8SGM - chains A and B of the 4 polymer chains in the assembly; structure by X-ray diffraction, 2.50 A resolution.

[Chain A]
Molecule: Antigen-presenting glycoprotein CD1d
Organism: Homo sapiens
Reference sequence: P15813 (CD1D_HUMAN); residues 5-276 here correspond to UniProt positions 23-294 (UniProt number = residue number + 18)
Chain sequence (274 residues; row label = number of the first residue in the row):
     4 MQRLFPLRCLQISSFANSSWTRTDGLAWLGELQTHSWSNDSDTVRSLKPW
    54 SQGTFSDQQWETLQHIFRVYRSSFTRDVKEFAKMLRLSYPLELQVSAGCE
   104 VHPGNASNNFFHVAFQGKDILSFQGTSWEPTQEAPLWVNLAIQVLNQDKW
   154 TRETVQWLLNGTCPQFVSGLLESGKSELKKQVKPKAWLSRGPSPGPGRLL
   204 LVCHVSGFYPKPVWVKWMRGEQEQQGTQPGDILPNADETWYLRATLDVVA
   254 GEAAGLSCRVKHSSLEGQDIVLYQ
Not modelled in the structure: 4-5, 93
Disulfides: Cys102-Cys166, Cys206-Cys261
Glycans and other covalent adducts: N-acetylglucosamine (NAG) linked to Asn20, Asn42, Asn163
Differences from the reference sequence: initiating methionine (4); expression tag (277)
Ligand contacts: A1AHF (N-[(2S)-3-oxo-1-(beta-L-talopyranosyloxy)octadecan-2-yl]docosanamide): Leu10, Cys12, Leu13, Gln14, Gly28, Leu29, Ala30, His38, Trp40, Val47, Leu66, Ile69, Phe70, Tyr73, Ser76, Phe77, Asp80, Val81, Phe84, Leu90, Leu94, Leu96, Val98, Phe114, Val116, Phe118, Ile123, Leu124, Trp131, Trp140, Leu148, Asp151, Trp153, Thr154, Thr157, Val158, Leu161, Cys166, Phe169

[Chain B]
Molecule: Beta-2-microglobulin
Organism: Homo sapiens
Reference sequence: P61769 (B2MG_HUMAN); residues 1-99 here correspond to UniProt positions 21-119 (UniProt number = residue number + 20)
Chain sequence (100 residues; each row starts with the number of its first residue; numbering starts at 0):
     0 MIQRTPKIQVYSRHPAENGKSNFLNCYVSGFHPSDIEVDLLKNGERIEKV
    50 EHSDLSFSKDWSFYLLYYTEFTPTEKDEYACRVNHVTLSQPKIVKWDRDM
Not modelled in the structure: 0, 99
Disulfides: Cys25-Cys80
Differences from the reference sequence: initiating methionine (0)

[How chain A and chain B interact]
Pairs across the interface (52):
  Leu13(A) with Ser55(B); Phe56(B), hydrophobic
  Gln14(A) with Phe56(B)
  Ile15(A) with Leu54(B); Phe56(B), hydrophobic; Phe62(B), hydrophobic
  Ser17(A) with Ser33(B)
  Arg25(A) with Ser33(B), hydrogen bond
  Leu29(A) with Leu54(B); Ser55(B)
  Trp31(A) with Ser55(B), hydrogen bond; Tyr63(B)
  Gln36(A) with Asp53(B), hydrogen bond
  Ser39(A) with Asp53(B), hydrogen bond
  Glu95(A) with His31(B); Pro32(B); Ser33(B), hydrogen bond; Phe62(B)
  Gln97(A) with His31(B), hydrogen bond; Phe56(B); Trp60(B), hydrogen bond (side chain-backbone); Phe62(B)
  Val98(A) with Phe56(B)
  His115(A) with Trp60(B)
  Ala117(A) with Trp60(B)
  Gln119(A) with His31(B)
  Gly120(A) with His31(B); Trp60(B)
  Asp122(A) with Trp60(B), hydrogen bond
  Trp190(A) with His13(B); Pro14(B), hydrophobic
  Arg193(A) with Asp98(B)
  Ser209(A) with Arg12(B), hydrogen bond (side chain-backbone)
  Gly210(A) with Arg12(B)
  Asp234(A) with Lys6(B), salt bridge; Gln8(B)
  Leu236(A) with Gln8(B); Tyr10(B); Tyr26(B), hydrophobic
  Pro237(A) with Tyr10(B), hydrogen bond (backbone-side chain); Tyr26(B); Leu65(B)
  Asn238(A) with Tyr10(B); Arg12(B); Asn24(B), hydrogen bond; Leu65(B)
  Ala239(A) with Leu65(B); Tyr67(B), hydrophobic
  Asp240(A) with Arg12(B), salt bridge
  Thr242(A) with Arg12(B)
  Tyr244(A) with Tyr10(B), hydrophobic; Ser11(B)
Other interface residues (no listed pair), chain A (32 interface residues in all): Ser99, Val116, Ser192
Other interface residues (no listed pair), chain B (25 interface residues in all): Gln2, Asp34, Lys58

[Overview]
The interface between chain A and chain B involves 32 residues on one side and 25 on the other, with 11
hydrogen bonds and 2 salt bridges. Polar pairs include Asp234(A)-Lys6(B), Asp240(A)-Arg12(B) and
Arg25(A)-Ser33(B). Ligands of chain A: compound A1AHF.
Here chain A is Antigen-presenting glycoprotein CD1d and chain B is Beta-2-microglobulin, both from Homo
sapiens. Entry 8SGM (Crystal Structure of CD1d-lipid complexed with Beta-2-Microglobulin, TCR Alpha-Chain and
TCR Beta-Chain) was determined by X-ray diffraction.
